Entry 5IVG (X-ray diffraction, 1.95 A resolution); this record covers chains A and B.

[Chain A (and B)]
Protein: Aristolochene synthase
Organism: Aspergillus terreus
Notes: EC 4.2.3.9; chain B of this document is another copy of the same molecule, construct and numbering; everything in this record applies to it too
UniProt: Q9UR08 (ARIS_ASPTE); residues 8-314 here correspond to UniProt positions 14-320 (UniProt number = residue number + 6)
Sequence (314 residues; numbered 1 to 314; the number before each row is that of its first residue):
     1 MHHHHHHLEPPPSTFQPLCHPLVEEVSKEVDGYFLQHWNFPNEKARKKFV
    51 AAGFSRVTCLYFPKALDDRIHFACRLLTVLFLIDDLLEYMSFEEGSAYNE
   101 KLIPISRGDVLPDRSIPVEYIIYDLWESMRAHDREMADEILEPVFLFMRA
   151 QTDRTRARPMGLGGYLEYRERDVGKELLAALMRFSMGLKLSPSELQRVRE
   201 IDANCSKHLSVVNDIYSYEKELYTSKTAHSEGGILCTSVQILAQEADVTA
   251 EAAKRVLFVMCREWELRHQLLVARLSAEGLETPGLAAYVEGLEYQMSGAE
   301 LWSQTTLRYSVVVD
Disordered / not traced: 1-7, 313-314 (chain B: 1-7, 312-314)
Construct notes: initiating methionine (1); expression tag (2-7); engineered mutation Ala299 (Asn305 in Q9UR08)
Metal / ion sites: Mg2+ site 1: Asp84 (together with farnesyl thiopyrophosphate); Mg2+ site 2: Asn213, Ser217, Glu221 (together with farnesyl thiopyrophosphate)
Small-molecule neighbours: farnesyl thiopyrophosphate (FPS; S-[(2E,6E)-3,7,11-trimethyldodeca-2,6,10-trienyl] trihydrogen thiodiphosphate): Val57, Tyr61, Leu77, Leu80, Phe81, Asp84, Asp85, Phe147, Arg169, Asp172, Val173, Gly174, Leu177, Leu178, Asn213, Ser217, Lys220, Glu221, Ala299, Trp302, Ser303, Arg308, Tyr309
Curated features (UniProtKB/Swiss-Prot):
  - binding site (Mg(2+)): Asp84, Asn213, Ser217, Glu221
  - binding site ((2E,6E)-farnesyl diphosphate): Arg308, Tyr309
Reported in the primary citation:
  - mutagenesis - N299A, N299A/S303A, S303D (250-fold), S303H: decreased catalytic activity
  - Mg2+ coordination: Asp84

[How chain A and chain B interact]
Contacting residue pairs (29; chain A residue first):
  Leu162(A) - Glu245(B)
  Gly163(A) - Glu245(B)  hydrogen bond (backbone-side chain)
  Leu166(A) - Glu245(B)
  Lys207(A) - Ala246(B)
  Leu242(A) - Met260(B)  hydrophobic
  Glu245(A) - Leu162(B)  hydrogen bond (side chain-backbone)
  Glu245(A) - Gly163(B)  hydrogen bond (side chain-backbone)
  Glu245(A) - Leu166(B)
  Ala246(A) - Lys207(B)
  Ala246(A) - Met260(B)  hydrophobic
  Ala246(A) - Trp264(B)  hydrogen bond (backbone-side chain)
  Asp247(A) - Lys207(B)  salt bridge
  Asp247(A) - Arg267(B)
  Val248(A) - Met260(B)  hydrophobic
  Val248(A) - Trp264(B)
  Ala252(A) - Glu263(B)
  Arg255(A) - Glu263(B)  salt bridge
  Val256(A) - Val256(B)  hydrophobic
  Val256(A) - Met260(B)  hydrophobic
  Met260(A) - Leu242(B)  hydrophobic
  Met260(A) - Ala246(B)  hydrophobic
  Met260(A) - Val248(B)  hydrophobic
  Met260(A) - Val256(B)  hydrophobic
  Glu263(A) - Ala252(B)
  Glu263(A) - Arg255(B)  salt bridge
  Glu263(A) - Val256(B)
  Trp264(A) - Ala246(B)  hydrogen bond (side chain-backbone)
  Trp264(A) - Val248(B)
  Arg267(A) - Asp247(B)  salt bridge
Other interface residues (no listed pair), chain A (19 interface residues in all): Gly161, Val259, Leu266
Other interface residues (no listed pair), chain B (18 interface residues in all): Gly161, Val259

[Overview]
The interface between chain A and chain B involves 19 residues on one side and 18 on the other; the contacts
include 5 hydrogen bonds and 4 salt bridges. Polar pairs include Asp247(A)-Lys207(B), Arg255(A)-Glu263(B) and
Arg267(A)-Asp247(B). From the paper: N299A, N299A/S303A and S303D of chain A, among others, reduce catalytic
activity; Mg2+ coordination by Asp84(A).
Chain A and chain B are both Aristolochene synthase (Aspergillus terreus); the structure, Crystal structure of
Aspergillus terreus aristolochene synthase N299A complexed with farnesyl thiolodiphosphate, was determined by
X-ray diffraction (same publication as 5IMI, 5IMN, 5IMP and 5IN8).
